7UKT - chains H and L of the 4 polymer chains in the assembly; structure by X-ray diffraction, 2.37 A resolution.

Chain H:
Protein: 10E5 Fab heavy chain
From: Mus musculus
Notes: antibody fragment or engineered binder
Sequence (221 residues; row label = number of the first residue in the row):
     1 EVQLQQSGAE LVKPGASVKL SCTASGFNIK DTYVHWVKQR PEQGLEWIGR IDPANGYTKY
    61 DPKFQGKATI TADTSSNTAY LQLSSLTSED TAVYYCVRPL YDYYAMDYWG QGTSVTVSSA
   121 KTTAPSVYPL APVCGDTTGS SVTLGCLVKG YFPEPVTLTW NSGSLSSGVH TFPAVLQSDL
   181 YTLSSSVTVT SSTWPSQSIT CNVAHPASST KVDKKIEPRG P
Unresolved in the structure: 135-137, 220-221
Disulfides: C22-C96, C146-C201

Chain L:
Protein: 10E5 Fab light chain
From: Mus musculus
Notes: antibody fragment or engineered binder
Sequence (214 residues; row label = number of the first residue in the row):
     1 DILMTQSPSS MSVSLGDTVS ITCHASQGIS SNIGWLQQKP GKSFMGLIYY GTNLVDGVPS
    61 RFSGSGSGAD YSLTISSLDS EDFADYYCVQ YAQLPYTFGG GTKLEIKRAD AAPTVSIFPP
   121 SSEQLTSGGA SVVCFLNNFY PKDINVKWKI DGSERQNGVL NSWTDQDSKD STYSMSSTLT
   181 LTKDEYERHN SYTCEATHKT STSPIVKSFN RNEC
Disulfides: C23-C88, C134-C194

Chain H / chain L interface:
Disulfides between the chains: C134(H)-C214(L)
Contacting residue pairs - 74 pairs, chain H then chain L:
  H35(H) with Y96(L)
  V37(H) with F98(L), hydrophobic
  Q39(H) with Q38(L), hydrogen bond; F44(L)
  L45(H) with F44(L), hydrophobic; Y87(L), hydrophobic; F98(L), hydrophobic
  W47(H) with P95(L), hydrophobic; Y96(L); F98(L)
  K59(H) with L94(L)
  D61(H) with P95(L)
  Y95(H) with Q38(L), hydrogen bond; S43(L); F44(L)
  L100(H) with V55(L), hydrophobic; D56(L)
  Y101(H) with Y49(L); D56(L), hydrogen bond
  D102(H) with Y49(L); Y91(L), hydrogen bond
  Y104(H) with Y91(L); Y96(L), hydrogen bond (backbone-side chain)
  M106(H) with L36(L); Y96(L), hydrophobic
  D107(H) with G46(L), hydrogen bond (backbone-backbone); Y49(L)
  W109(H) with L36(L); F44(L), hydrophobic
  G110(H) with S43(L), hydrogen bond (backbone-side chain)
  Q111(H) with S43(L)
  Y128(H) with S121(L); E123(L); Q124(L); S127(L)
  P129(H) with S121(L); E123(L)
  L130(H) with F118(L); V133(L), hydrophobic
  A131(H) with F118(L)
  P132(H) with F118(L)
  V133(H) with P119(L); F209(L), hydrophobic; C214(L), hydrophobic
  C134(H) with C214(L), disulfide
  T143(H) with S116(L); F118(L)
  L147(H) with S131(L)
  K149(H) with T180(L)
  S167(H) with K169(L), hydrogen bond
  H170(H) with N137(L); N138(L), hydrogen bond; S174(L)
  F172(H) with F135(L), hydrophobic; N137(L); S162(L); T164(L); S174(L); M175(L); S176(L)
  P173(H) with S162(L), hydrogen bond (backbone-side chain); W163(L)
  V175(H) with L160(L), hydrophobic; N161(L); S162(L)
  Q177(H) with L160(L)
  T182(H) with L160(L)
  S184(H) with F135(L); S176(L), hydrogen bond
  S185(H) with F135(L)
  S186(H) with F135(L); N137(L), hydrogen bond
  R219(H) with P119(L), hydrogen bond (side chain-backbone); P120(L), hydrogen bond (side chain-backbone)
Also at the interface, not in a pair above, chain H (45 interface residues in all): E46, R50, K63, A105, L144, G145, K214
Also at the interface, not in a pair above, chain L (43 interface residues in all): D1, M45, Y50, I117

In short:
Chain H and chain L form an interface of 45 and 43 residues respectively; the contacts include 1 disulfide
bond and 14 hydrogen bonds. Polar pairs include Q39(H)-Q38(L), Y95(H)-Q38(L) and Y101(H)-D56(L).
Here chain H is 10E5 Fab heavy chain and chain L is 10E5 Fab light chain, both from Mus musculus. Entry 7UKT
(Integrin alpha IIB beta3 complex with BMS4.2) was determined by X-ray diffraction (same publication as 7L8P,
7TCT, 7TD8, 7THO, 7TMZ, 7TPD and 15 further entries).
